7PY5 - chains T and C of the 10 polymer chains in the assembly; structure by electron microscopy, 3.90 A resolution.

== Chain T ==
Molecule: tDNA
Sequence (39 nucleotides; each row starts with the number of its first residue):
     1 CTCTGAATCT CTTCCGACGC GCCGCGGGAC GTACTGACC
Not modelled in the structure: 1, 32-39

== Chain C ==
Molecule: DNA-directed RNA polymerase subunit beta
Organism: Escherichia coli
Notes: EC 2.7.7.6
Reference sequence: P0A8V4 (RPOB_ECO57); residue numbers follow UniProt; this construct covers 1-1342
Sequence (1342 residues; each row starts with the number of its first residue):
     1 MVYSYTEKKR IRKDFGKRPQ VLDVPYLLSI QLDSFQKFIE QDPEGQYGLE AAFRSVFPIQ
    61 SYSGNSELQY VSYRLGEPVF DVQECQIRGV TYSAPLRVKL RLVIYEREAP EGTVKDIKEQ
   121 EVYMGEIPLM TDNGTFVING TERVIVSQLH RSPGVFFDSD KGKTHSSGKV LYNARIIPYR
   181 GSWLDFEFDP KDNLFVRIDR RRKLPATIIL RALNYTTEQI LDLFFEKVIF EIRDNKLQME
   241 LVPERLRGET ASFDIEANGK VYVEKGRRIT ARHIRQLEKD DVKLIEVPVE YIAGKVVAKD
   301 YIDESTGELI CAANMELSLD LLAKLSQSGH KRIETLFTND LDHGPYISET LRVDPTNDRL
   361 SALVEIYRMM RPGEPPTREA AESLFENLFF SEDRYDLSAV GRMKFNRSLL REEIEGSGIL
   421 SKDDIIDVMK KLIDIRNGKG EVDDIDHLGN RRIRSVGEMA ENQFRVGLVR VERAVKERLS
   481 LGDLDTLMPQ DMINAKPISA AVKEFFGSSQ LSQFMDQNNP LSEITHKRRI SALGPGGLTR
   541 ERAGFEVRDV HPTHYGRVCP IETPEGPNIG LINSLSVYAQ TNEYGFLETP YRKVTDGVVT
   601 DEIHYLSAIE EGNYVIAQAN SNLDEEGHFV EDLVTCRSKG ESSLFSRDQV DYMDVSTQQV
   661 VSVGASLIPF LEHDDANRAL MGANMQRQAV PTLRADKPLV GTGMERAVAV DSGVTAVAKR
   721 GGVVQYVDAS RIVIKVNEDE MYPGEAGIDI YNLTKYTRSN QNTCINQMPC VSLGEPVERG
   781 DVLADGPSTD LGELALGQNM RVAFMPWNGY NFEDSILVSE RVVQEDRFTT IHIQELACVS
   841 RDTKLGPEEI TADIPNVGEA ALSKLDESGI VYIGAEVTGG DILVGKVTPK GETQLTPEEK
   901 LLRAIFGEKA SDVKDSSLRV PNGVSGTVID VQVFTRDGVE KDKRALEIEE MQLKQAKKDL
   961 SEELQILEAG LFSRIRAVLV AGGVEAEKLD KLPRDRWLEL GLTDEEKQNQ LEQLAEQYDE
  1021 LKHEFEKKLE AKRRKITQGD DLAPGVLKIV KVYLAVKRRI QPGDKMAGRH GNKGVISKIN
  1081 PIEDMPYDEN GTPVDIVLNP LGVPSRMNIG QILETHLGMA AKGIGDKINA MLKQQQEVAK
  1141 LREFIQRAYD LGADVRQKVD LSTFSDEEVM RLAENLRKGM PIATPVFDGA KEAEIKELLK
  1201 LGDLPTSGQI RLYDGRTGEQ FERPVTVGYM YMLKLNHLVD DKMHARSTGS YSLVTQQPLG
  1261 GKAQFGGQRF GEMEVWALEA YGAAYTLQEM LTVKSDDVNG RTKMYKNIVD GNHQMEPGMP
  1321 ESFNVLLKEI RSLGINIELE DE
Not modelled in the structure: 1
UniProt features mapped onto this chain:
  - modified residue (N6-acetyllysine): Lys1022, Lys1200

== Interface between chain T and chain C ==
Residue-residue contacts (9):
  DG19(T) - Arg1269(C)  salt bridge to the phosphate
  DG19(T) - Gly1271(C)  phosphate contact
  DC20(T) - Gln1268(C)  phosphate contact
  DC20(T) - Arg1269(C)  hydrogen bond to the phosphate
  DG21(T) - His1244(C)  salt bridge to the phosphate
  DG21(T) - Gly1261(C)  phosphate contact
  DG21(T) - Lys1262(C)  hydrogen bond to the phosphate
  DG24(T) - Arg143(C)  hydrogen bond to the phosphate
  DC25(T) - Asn139(C)  hydrogen bond to the phosphate
Interface residues without a listed pair, chain T (7 interface residues in all): DG16, DC18
Interface residues without a listed pair, chain C (14 interface residues in all): Thr141, Phe514, Arg542, Lys1242, Met1273, Glu1274

== Overview ==
7 residues of chain T and 14 residues of chain C are in contact, with 4 hydrogen bonds and 2 salt bridges.
Among the polar pairs are DC20(T)-Arg1269(C), DG21(T)-Lys1262(C) and DG24(T)-Arg143(C).
Here chain T is tDNA and chain C is DNA-directed RNA polymerase subunit beta (Escherichia coli). Entry 7PY5
(CryoEM structure of E.coli RNA polymerase elongation complex bound to NusA and NusG (the consensus
NusA-NusG-EC)) was determined by electron microscopy together with 7PY0, 7PY1, 7PY3, 7PY6, 7PY7, 7PY8 and 4
further entries from the same study.
